9GEO - chains B and J of the 10 polymer chains in the assembly; structure by electron microscopy, 2.79 A resolution.

Chain B:
Name: Histone H4
From: Xenopus laevis
Reference sequence: P62799 (H4_XENLA); residues 16-102 here correspond to UniProt positions 17-103 (UniProt number = residue number + 1)
Sequence (87 residues; row label = number of the first residue in the row):
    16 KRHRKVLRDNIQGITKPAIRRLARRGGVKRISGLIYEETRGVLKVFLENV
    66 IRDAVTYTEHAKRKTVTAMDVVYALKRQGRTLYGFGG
Disordered / not traced: 16-22, 102
Curated features (UniProtKB/Swiss-Prot):
  - DNA-binding region: Lys16 to Lys20
  - modified residue: Lys16 (N6-(2-hydroxyisobutyryl)lysine), Lys20 (N6,N6,N6-trimethyllysine), Lys31 (N6-(2-hydroxyisobutyryl)lysine), Lys44 (N6-(2-hydroxyisobutyryl)lysine), Ser47 (Phosphoserine), Tyr51 (Phosphotyrosine), Lys59 (N6-(2-hydroxyisobutyryl)lysine), Lys77 (N6-(2-hydroxyisobutyryl)lysine), Lys79 (N6-(2-hydroxyisobutyryl)lysine), Tyr88 (Phosphotyrosine), Lys91 (N6-(2-hydroxyisobutyryl)lysine)
  - cross-link (Glycyl lysine isopeptide (Lys-Gly)): Lys31 (interchain with G-Cter in UFM1), Lys91 (interchain with G-Cter in ubiquitin)

Chain J:
Molecule: Widom-601 DNA
Sequence (147 nucleotides; numbered -73 to 73; the number before each row is that of its first residue; numbers below 1 keep their minus sign (DA-73 is residue -73)):
   -73 ATCGAGAATCCCGGTGCCGAGGCCGCTCAATTGGTCGTAGACAGCTCTAG
   -23 CACCGCTTAAACGCACGTACGCGCTGTCCCCCGCGTTTTAACCGCCAAGG
    27 GGATTACTCCCTAGTCTCCAGGCACGTGTCAGATATATACATCCGAT
Disordered / not traced: -73, 73

Chain B / chain J interface:
Pairs across the interface - 13 pairs, chain B then chain J:
  Arg35(B) - DC8(J)  salt bridge to the phosphate
  Arg39(B) - DC8(J)  salt bridge to the phosphate
  Lys44(B) - DC8(J)  phosphate contact
  Arg45(B) - DC7(J)  hydrogen bond to the sugar
  Arg45(B) - DC8(J)  phosphate contact
  Ile46(B) - DC7(J)  sugar contact
  Ile46(B) - DC8(J)  hydrogen bond to the phosphate
  Ser47(B) - DC7(J)  hydrogen bond to the phosphate
  Gly48(B) - DC7(J)  hydrogen bond to the phosphate
  Arg78(B) - DG28(J)  phosphate contact
  Lys79(B) - DG27(J)  salt bridge to the phosphate
  Lys79(B) - DG28(J)  hydrogen bond to the phosphate
  Thr80(B) - DG28(J)  hydrogen bond to the phosphate
Other interface residues (no listed pair), chain B (11 interface residues in all): Lys77
Other interface residues (no listed pair), chain J (5 interface residues in all): DA29

Summary:
The interface between chain B and chain J involves 11 residues on one side and 5 on the other, with 6 hydrogen
bonds and 3 salt bridges. Among the polar pairs are Arg45(B)-DC7(J), Ile46(B)-DC8(J) and Ser47(B)-DC7(J).
Here chain B is Histone H4 (Xenopus laevis) and chain J is Widom-601 DNA. Entry 9GEO (Nucleosome core
particle) was determined by electron microscopy together with 9GEN, 9GEP, 9GEQ, 9GER, 9IHD, 9IHE and 9IHF from
the same study.
